PDB entry 5BRM | X-ray diffraction, 2.65 A resolution | chains E and O of the 15 polymer chains in the assembly

Chain E:
Name: MOB kinase activator 1A
Source organism: Homo sapiens
Reference sequence: Q9H8S9 (MOB1A_HUMAN); residues 41-216 here = UniProt positions 41-216
Sequence (177 residues; row label = number of the first residue in the row):
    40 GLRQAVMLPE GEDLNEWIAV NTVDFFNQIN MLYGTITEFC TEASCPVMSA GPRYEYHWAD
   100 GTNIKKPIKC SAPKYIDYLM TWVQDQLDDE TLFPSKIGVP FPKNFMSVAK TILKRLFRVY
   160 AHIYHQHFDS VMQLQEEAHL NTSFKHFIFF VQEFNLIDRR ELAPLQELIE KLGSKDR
Disordered / not traced: 40-51, 212-216
Differences from the reference sequence: expression tag (40)
Swiss-Prot annotation at these positions:
  - binding site (Zn(2+)): C79, C84, H161, H166
  - modified residue (Phosphothreonine): T74, T181
Metal / ion sites: Zn2+: C79, C84, H161, H166

Chain O:
Name: Serine/threonine-protein kinase 3
Notes: EC 2.7.11.1
Reference sequence: Q13188 (STK3_HUMAN); numbering as in UniProt (aligned over 371-401)
Sequence (31 residues; each row starts with the number of its first residue):
   371 DEEEEDGTMK RNATSPQVQR PSFMDYFDKQ D
Disordered / not traced: 371-385, 394-401
Modified positions: T378 (phosphothreonine; TPO)
Swiss-Prot annotation at these positions:
  - modified residue: T378 (Phosphothreonine), T384 (Phosphothreonine), S385 (Phosphoserine)

Interface between chain E and chain O:
Residue-residue contacts (9):
  V59(E) - R390(O)
  V62(E) - V388(O)
  V62(E) - R390(O)
  F65(E) - V388(O)  hydrophobic
  N66(E) - Q387(O)
  N66(E) - V388(O)  hydrogen bond (side chain-backbone)
  Q123(E) - V388(O)
  P133(E) - R390(O)
  S134(E) - P391(O)
Other interface residues (no listed pair), chain E (8 interface residues in all): L126
Other interface residues (no listed pair), chain O (5 interface residues in all): P386
From the paper, about this interface:
  - hot spots on chain E (mutagenesis) - K153A/R154A/R157A, R154A, R157A: abolished binding to Serine/threonine-protein kinase 3 (chain O)
  - hot spots on chain E (mutagenesis) - H164A, F167A, L207K: decreased binding to Serine/threonine-protein kinase 3 (chain O)
  - hot spots on chain O (mutagenesis) - T378A: abolished binding to MOB kinase activator 1A (chain E)

Summary:
The interface between chain E and chain O involves 8 residues on one side and 5 on the other, with 1 hydrogen
bond. Its one hydrogen-bonded contact is N66(E)-V388(O). The paper reports that K153A/R154A/R157A, R154A and
R157A of chain E abolish binding to Serine/threonine-protein kinase 3 (chain O); H164A, F167A and L207K of
chain E reduce binding to Serine/threonine-protein kinase 3 (chain O).
Chain E is MOB kinase activator 1A (Homo sapiens) and chain O is Serine/threonine-protein kinase 3; the
structure, Structural basis for Mob1-dependent activation of the core Mst-Lats kinase cascade in Hippo
signaling, was determined by X-ray diffraction, deposited together with 5BRK.
